Entry 6U86 (electron microscopy, 4.00 A resolution); this record covers chains A and B of the 4 polymer chains in the assembly.

Chain A (and B):
Protein: Transient receptor potential cation channel subfamily V member 2
From: Rattus norvegicus
Notes: chain B of this document is another copy of the same molecule, construct and numbering; everything in this record applies to it too
UniProtKB: Q9WUD2 (TRPV2_RAT); residues 1-761 here = UniProt positions 1-761
Chain sequence (761 residues; each row starts with the number of its first residue):
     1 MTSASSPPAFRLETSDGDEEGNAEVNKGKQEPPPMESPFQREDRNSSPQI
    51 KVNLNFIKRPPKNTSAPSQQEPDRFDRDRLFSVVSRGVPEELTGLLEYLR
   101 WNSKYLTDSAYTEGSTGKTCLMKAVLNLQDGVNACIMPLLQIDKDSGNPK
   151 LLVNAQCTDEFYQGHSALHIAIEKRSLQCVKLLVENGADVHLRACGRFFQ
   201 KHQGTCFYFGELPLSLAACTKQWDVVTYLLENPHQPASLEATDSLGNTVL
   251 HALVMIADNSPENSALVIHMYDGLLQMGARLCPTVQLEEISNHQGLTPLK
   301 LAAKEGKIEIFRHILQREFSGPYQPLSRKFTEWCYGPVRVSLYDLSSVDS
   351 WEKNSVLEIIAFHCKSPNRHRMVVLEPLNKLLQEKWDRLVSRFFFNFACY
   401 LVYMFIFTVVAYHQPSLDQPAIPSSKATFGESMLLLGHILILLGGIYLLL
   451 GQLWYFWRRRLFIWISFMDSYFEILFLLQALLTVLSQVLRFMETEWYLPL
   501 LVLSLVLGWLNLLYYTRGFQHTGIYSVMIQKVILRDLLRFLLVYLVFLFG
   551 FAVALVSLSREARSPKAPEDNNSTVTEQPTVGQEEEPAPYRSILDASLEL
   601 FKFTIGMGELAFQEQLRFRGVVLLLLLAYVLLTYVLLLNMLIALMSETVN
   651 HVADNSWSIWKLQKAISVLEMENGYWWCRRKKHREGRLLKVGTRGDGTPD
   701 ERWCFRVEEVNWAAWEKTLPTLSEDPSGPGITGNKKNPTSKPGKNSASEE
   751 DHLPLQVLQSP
Disordered / not traced: 1-29, 46-73, 416-428, 562-588, 694-698, 721-761
What the authors report for this chain:
  - conformationally variable residues (loop rearrangement, side-chain flip): G606, E609
  - mutagenesis - V635F: abolished signaling in response to 100 muM 2-APB
  - mutagenesis - V635F: abolished signaling in response to 20 muM CBD

Interface between chain A and chain B:
Residue-residue contacts (61):
  F330(A) - F39(B)  hydrophobic
  E332(A) - P34(B)
  E332(A) - E36(B)
  E332(A) - S37(B)  hydrogen bond
  W333(A) - P34(B)
  W333(A) - M35(B)  hydrophobic
  W333(A) - E36(B)
  W333(A) - Y162(B)
  C334(A) - K174(B)  hydrogen bond (backbone-side chain)
  Y335(A) - H165(B)
  Y335(A) - H169(B)
  Y335(A) - E173(B)
  Y335(A) - F207(B)  hydrophobic
  G336(A) - E173(B)  hydrogen bond (backbone-side chain)
  P337(A) - F207(B)  hydrophobic
  L342(A) - F39(B)  hydrophobic
  T408(A) - V553(B)
  Y412(A) - R560(B)  hydrogen bond (backbone-side chain)
  P415(A) - E561(B)
  E495(A) - R617(B)  salt bridge
  E495(A) - F618(B)
  P499(A) - F618(B)  hydrophobic
  V502(A) - A554(B)  hydrophobic
  V502(A) - S557(B)
  L505(A) - V553(B)  hydrophobic
  V506(A) - F551(B)  hydrophobic
  V506(A) - A554(B)  hydrophobic
  W509(A) - V546(B)
  W509(A) - F549(B)  hydrophobic
  H521(A) - R539(B)
  Y525(A) - D536(B)
  Y525(A) - R539(B)
  Y525(A) - F540(B)
  M528(A) - N639(B)  hydrogen bond (backbone-side chain)
  I529(A) - L636(B)  hydrophobic
  I529(A) - N639(B)  hydrogen bond (backbone-side chain)
  V532(A) - N639(B)
  L598(A) - L623(B)  hydrophobic
  I605(A) - L627(B)  hydrophobic
  I605(A) - V630(B)  hydrophobic
  I605(A) - Y634(B)  hydrogen bond (backbone-side chain)
  M607(A) - F603(B)  hydrophobic
  M607(A) - L610(B)  hydrophobic
  M607(A) - L623(B)  hydrophobic
  L644(A) - L638(B)  hydrophobic
  L644(A) - I642(B)  hydrophobic
  T648(A) - S646(B)
  H651(A) - V649(B)
  H651(A) - H651(B)  hydrogen bond
  R687(A) - E31(B)  salt bridge
  R687(A) - Q40(B)
  L689(A) - Q40(B)
  V691(A) - F39(B)  hydrophobic
  R706(A) - P34(B)
  E708(A) - T205(B)  hydrogen bond
  W712(A) - F207(B)  hydrophobic
  W712(A) - I256(B)  hydrophobic
  W715(A) - T220(B)
  E716(A) - E262(B)
  E716(A) - N263(B)  hydrogen bond
  L719(A) - R175(B)
Other interface residues (no listed pair), chain A (53 interface residues in all): V338, E384, A411, W496, L498, L510, L513, T522, F601, K602, G606, L641, M645, V649, K690, P720
Other interface residues (no listed pair), chain B (64 interface residues in all): P32, P38, I170, F198, C206, L216, K221, D258, L266, V543, F547, G550, V556, L558, F612, V621, L625, L632, M645

Overview:
53 residues of chain A face 64 of chain B across their interface; the contacts include 10 hydrogen bonds and 2
salt bridges. Among the polar pairs are E495(A)-R617(B), R687(A)-E31(B) and E332(A)-S37(B). The paper reports
that V635F of chain A abolishes signaling in response to 100 muM 2-APB; conformational variability at G606(A)
and E609(A).
Both chains are Transient receptor potential cation channel subfamily V member 2 (Rattus norvegicus). Entry
6U86 (Apo full-length rat TRPV2 in nanodiscs, state 2) was determined by electron microscopy, deposited
together with 6U84, 6U88 and 6U8A.
